PDB entry 6QVH | X-ray diffraction, 1.28 A resolution | chain A

# Chain A
Molecule: cytosolic copper storage protein
From: Streptomyces lividans 1326
UniProt: Q9X8F4 (Q9X8F4_STRCO); residues 11-136 here = UniProt positions 11-136
Chain sequence (126 residues; each row starts with the number of its first residue):
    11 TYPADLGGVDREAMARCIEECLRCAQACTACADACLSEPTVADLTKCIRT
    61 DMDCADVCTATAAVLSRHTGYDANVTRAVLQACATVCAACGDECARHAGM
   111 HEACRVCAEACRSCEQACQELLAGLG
Differences from the reference sequence: engineered mutation A113 (His in Q9X8F4)
Bound ions: Cu+ site 1: C27, C31; Cu+ site 2: C27, C128; Cu+ site 3: C31, C93; Cu+ site 4: C34, C38; Cu+ site 5: C34, C97; Cu+ site 6: C38, C100; Cu+ site 7: C41, C45; Cu+ site 8: C41, C104, C114; Cu+ site 9: C45, H111, C114; Cu+ site 10: C45, C57; Cu+ site 11: C57, D61; Cu+ site 12: C57, H107, C114; 8 more Cu+ sites not listed
What the authors report for this chain:
  - Cu+ coordination: D61, H111
  - conformationally variable residues (side-chain flip): H111

# Summary
C27 and C31 coordinate Cu+ site 1. C27 and C128 form the Cu+ site 2. From the paper: Cu+ coordination by D61
and H111; conformational variability at H111.
Chain A is cytosolic copper storage protein (Streptomyces lividans 1326); the structure, Streptomyces lividans
Ccsp mutant - H113A, was determined by X-ray diffraction, deposited together with 6Q58, 6Q6B, 6QYB and 6R01.
